6Y9Q - chains B and D; structure by X-ray diffraction, 1.31 A resolution.

== Chain B ==
Molecule: Whirlin
Organism: Mus musculus
UniProtKB: Q80VW5 (WHRN_MOUSE); residues 809-906 here correspond to UniProt positions 821-918 (UniProt number = residue number + 12)
Amino-acid sequence (105 residues; numbered 802 to 906; the number before each row is that of its first residue):
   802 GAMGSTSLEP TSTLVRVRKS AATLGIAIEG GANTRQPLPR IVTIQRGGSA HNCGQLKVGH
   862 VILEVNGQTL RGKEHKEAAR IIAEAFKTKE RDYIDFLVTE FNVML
Not modelled in the structure: 802-811, 906
Construct notes: expression tag (802-808)
What the authors report for this chain:
  - contacts within the chain: Lys-820/Thr-889, Lys-820/Phe-887 (hydrophobic contact)

== Chain D ==
Molecule: Taperin
UniProtKB: Q4KMQ1 (TPRN_HUMAN); residues 739-755 here correspond to UniProt positions 452-468 (UniProt number = residue number - 287)
Amino-acid sequence (17 residues; numbered 739 to 755; the number before each row is that of its first residue):
   739 GLPVTFIDEV DSEEAPQ
Not modelled in the structure: 750-755
UniProt features mapped onto this chain:
  - modified residue: Ser-750 (Phosphoserine)

== Chain B / chain D interface ==
Contacting residue pairs (27):
  Thr-824(B) with Asp-746(D)
  Leu-825(B) with Ile-745(D), hydrophobic; Asp-746(D), hydrogen bond (backbone-side chain)
  Gly-826(B) with Asp-746(D), hydrogen bond (backbone-side chain)
  Ile-827(B) with Phe-744(D); Ile-745(D), hydrogen bond (backbone-backbone)
  Ala-828(B) with Thr-743(D); Phe-744(D), hydrophobic
  Ile-829(B) with Pro-741(D); Val-742(D); Thr-743(D), hydrogen bond (backbone-backbone)
  Glu-830(B) with Leu-740(D); Pro-741(D); Val-742(D)
  Gly-831(B) with Pro-741(D), hydrogen bond (backbone-backbone)
  Arg-836(B) with Leu-740(D)
  Gln-837(B) with Leu-740(D)
  Gln-846(B) with Phe-744(D); Asp-746(D)
  His-876(B) with Pro-741(D), hydrogen bond (side chain-backbone); Val-742(D); Thr-743(D), hydrogen bond
  Ala-880(B) with Thr-743(D); Ile-745(D)
  Ile-883(B) with Ile-745(D), hydrophobic
  Ala-884(B) with Ile-745(D), hydrophobic; Val-748(D), hydrophobic
Other interface residues (no listed pair), chain B (18 interface residues in all): Thr-835, Val-843, Thr-844
The authors on this interface:
  - pairs named by the authors: Glu-830(B)/Leu-740(D) (hydrophobic contact), Arg-836(B)/Leu-740(D) (hydrophobic contact)

== In short ==
The interface between chain B and chain D involves 18 residues on one side and 8 on the other; the contacts
include 7 hydrogen bonds. Polar contacts include Leu-825(B)/Asp-746(D), Gly-826(B)/Asp-746(D) and
His-876(B)/Pro-741(D). The authors report hydrophobic contacts between Glu-830(B) and Leu-740(D) and
Arg-836(B) and Leu-740(D). From the paper: contacts within the chain involving Lys-820(B), Thr-889(B) and
Phe-887(B).
Chain B is Whirlin (Mus musculus) and chain D is Taperin; the structure, Crystal structure of Whirlin
PDZ3_C-ter in complex with Taperin internal PDZ binding motif peptide, was determined by X-ray diffraction
(same publication as 6Y38, 6Y9N, 6Y9O and 6Y9P).
